PDB entry 2VD0 | X-ray diffraction, 2.20 A resolution | chains A and B

# Chain A (and B)
Protein: Glutathione-requiring prostaglandin D synthase
Organism: Homo sapiens
Notes: EC 5.3.99.2; chain B of this document is another copy of the same molecule, construct and numbering; everything in this record applies to it too
Reference sequence: O60760 (PTGD2_HUMAN); residue numbers follow UniProt; this construct covers 1-199
Chain sequence (199 residues; row label = number of the first residue in the row):
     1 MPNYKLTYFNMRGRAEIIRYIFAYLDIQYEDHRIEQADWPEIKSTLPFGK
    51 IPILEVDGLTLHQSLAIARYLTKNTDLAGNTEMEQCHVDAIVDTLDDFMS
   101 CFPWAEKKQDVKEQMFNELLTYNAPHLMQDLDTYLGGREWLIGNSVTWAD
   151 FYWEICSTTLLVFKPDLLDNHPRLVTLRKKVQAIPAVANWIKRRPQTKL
Unresolved in the structure: 1
Residues lining bound ligands: glutathione (GSH): Tyr-8, Phe-9, Arg-14, Trp-39, Lys-43, Gly-49, Lys-50, Ile-51, Pro-52, Gln-63, Ser-64
Swiss-Prot annotation at these positions:
  - binding site (glutathione): Tyr-8, Arg-14, Trp-39, Gly-49 to Ile-51, Gln-63, Ser-64

# Chain A / chain B interface
Contacting residue pairs (56; chain A residue first):
  Pro-47(A) with Asp-130(B)
  Phe-48(A) with Ile-91(B), hydrophobic; Thr-94(B); Asp-130(B); Leu-131(B), hydrophobic; Tyr-134(B), hydrophobic
  Val-56(A) with Met-83(B), hydrophobic
  Leu-59(A) with Met-83(B), hydrophobic
  Thr-60(A) with His-87(B)
  Leu-61(A) with Met-83(B), hydrophobic; Cys-86(B), hydrophobic; His-87(B)
  His-62(A) with Ala-90(B); Thr-94(B)
  Gln-63(A) with Ala-90(B); Asp-93(B); Thr-94(B), hydrogen bond; Asp-97(B), hydrogen bond
  Ala-66(A) with Cys-86(B); Asp-89(B); Ala-90(B)
  Arg-69(A) with Arg-69(B); Asp-89(B), salt bridge
  Tyr-70(A) with Glu-82(B); Met-83(B); Cys-86(B), hydrophobic
  Lys-73(A) with Glu-82(B), salt bridge; Gln-85(B)
  Asn-74(A) with Glu-82(B)
  Glu-82(A) with Tyr-70(B); Lys-73(B); Asn-74(B)
  Met-83(A) with Leu-59(B), hydrophobic; Leu-61(B), hydrophobic; Tyr-70(B)
  Gln-85(A) with Lys-73(B)
  Cys-86(A) with Leu-61(B), hydrophobic; Ala-66(B); Tyr-70(B), hydrophobic
  His-87(A) with Thr-60(B); Leu-61(B)
  Asp-89(A) with Ala-66(B); Arg-69(B), salt bridge
  Ala-90(A) with His-62(B); Gln-63(B); Ala-66(B)
  Ile-91(A) with Phe-48(B), hydrophobic
  Asp-93(A) with Gln-63(B)
  Thr-94(A) with Phe-48(B); His-62(B); Gln-63(B), hydrogen bond
  Asp-97(A) with Gln-63(B), hydrogen bond
  Asp-130(A) with Pro-47(B); Phe-48(B)
  Leu-131(A) with Phe-48(B), hydrophobic
  Tyr-134(A) with Phe-48(B), hydrophobic
Interface residues without a listed pair, chain A (30 interface residues in all): Leu-65, Ile-67, Leu-127
Interface residues without a listed pair, chain B (28 interface residues in all): Leu-65, Ile-67

# In short
30 residues of chain A face 28 of chain B across their interface; the contacts include 4 hydrogen bonds and 3
salt bridges. Polar contacts include Arg-69(A)/Asp-89(B), Lys-73(A)/Glu-82(B) and Gln-63(A)/Thr-94(B). Ligands
of chain A: glutathione. Curated annotation (UniProt) lists 8 glutathione-binding residues on chain A.
Chain A and chain B are both Glutathione-requiring prostaglandin D synthase (Homo sapiens); the structure,
Complex structure of prostaglandin D2 synthase at 2.2A, was determined by X-ray diffraction together with
2VCQ, 2VCW, 2VCX, 2VCZ and 2VD1 from the same study.
